Entry 1NWQ (X-ray diffraction, 2.80 A resolution); this record covers chains A and C of the 4 polymer chains in the assembly.

# Chain A (and C)
Name: CCAAT/enhancer binding protein alpha
From: Rattus norvegicus
Notes: fragment: basic region, leucine zipper domain; chain C of this document is another copy of the same molecule, construct and numbering; everything in this record applies to it too
UniProt: P05554 (CEBPA_RAT); residues 281-340 here = UniProt positions 281-340
Chain sequence (62 residues; each row starts with the number of its first residue):
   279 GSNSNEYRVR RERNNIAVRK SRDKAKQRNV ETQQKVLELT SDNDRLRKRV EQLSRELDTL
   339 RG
Unresolved in the structure: 279-280
Sequence notes: cloning artifact (279-280)
Curated features (UniProtKB/Swiss-Prot):
  - DNA-binding region: Tyr285 to Arg300
  - region: Arg286 to Lys313 (Basic motif)
Reported in the primary citation:
  - contacts within the chain: Val296-Arg300
  - self-association interface (contacts with another copy of this molecule); pairs are residue here / residue on that copy: Arg339-Glu334
  - mutagenesis - R289A: abolished binding to C/EBP probe
  - mutagenesis - R289A: abolished binding to CRE
  - mutagenesis - Y285A, N293R: decreased binding to both probes
  - mutagenesis - Y285A/N293R, Y285A/N293R/V296A: decreased binding to C/EBP site
  - mutagenesis - V296A: unchanged binding to C/EBP site
  - mutagenesis - V296A (7-8-fold): increased binding to CRE site
  - mutagenesis - Y285A/N293R/V296A: increased binding to CRE probe
  - mutagenesis - V296A (1.4-fold): increased binding to PAR probe
  - mutagenesis - Y285A/N293R, Y285A/N293R/V296A: decreased binding to PAR site
  - mutagenesis - N293R: unchanged binding to CRE or PAR sites
  - mutagenesis - R289A: abolished binding to the 21-nt DNA strand
  - mutagenesis - Y285A (5-6-fold), Y285A/N293R (5-6-fold), R289A, N293R (5-6-fold): decreased signaling
  - mutagenesis - Y285A, Y285A/N293R, Y285A/N293R/V296A, N293R: decreased binding to the 21-nt DNA strand
  - mutagenesis - V296A: unchanged binding to the 21-nt DNA strand
  - mutagenesis - Y285A/N293R/V296A (7-fold): increased signaling
  - mutagenesis - V296A: increased signaling in response to C/EBP reporter
  - binding site for the 21-nt DNA strand: Tyr285, Arg291, Ala295, Val296, Arg297, Lys298, Ser299

# Interface between chain A and chain C
Pairs across the interface (32):
  Asn307(A) - Asn307(C)
  Thr310(A) - Thr310(C)
  Thr310(A) - Gln311(C)  hydrogen bond
  Lys313(A) - Val314(C)
  Val314(A) - Val314(C)  hydrophobic
  Leu317(A) - Leu317(C)  hydrophobic
  Leu317(A) - Thr318(C)
  Leu317(A) - Asn321(C)  hydrogen bond (backbone-side chain)
  Thr318(A) - Leu317(C)
  Asp320(A) - Asn321(C)
  Asp320(A) - Arg325(C)  salt bridge
  Asn321(A) - Asn321(C)  hydrogen bond
  Asn321(A) - Leu324(C)
  Arg323(A) - Arg325(C)
  Leu324(A) - Asn321(C)
  Leu324(A) - Leu324(C)  hydrophobic
  Leu324(A) - Arg325(C)
  Arg325(A) - Leu324(C)
  Arg327(A) - Val328(C)
  Val328(A) - Val328(C)  hydrophobic
  Leu331(A) - Val328(C)
  Leu331(A) - Leu331(C)
  Leu331(A) - Ser332(C)
  Ser332(A) - Leu331(C)
  Glu334(A) - Leu335(C)
  Glu334(A) - Arg339(C)  salt bridge
  Leu335(A) - Leu331(C)  hydrophobic
  Leu335(A) - Glu334(C)
  Leu335(A) - Leu335(C)  hydrophobic
  Leu338(A) - Leu335(C)  hydrophobic
  Leu338(A) - Leu338(C)
  Arg339(A) - Leu338(C)
Other interface residues (no listed pair), chain C (17 interface residues in all): Asp320

# Summary
19 residues of chain A and 17 residues of chain C are in contact, with 3 hydrogen bonds and 2 salt bridges.
Polar pairs include Asp320(A)-Arg325(C), Glu334(A)-Arg339(C) and Thr310(A)-Gln311(C). The paper reports a
binding site for the 21-nt DNA strand at Tyr285(A), Arg291(A) and Ala295(A) among others; Y285A, Y285A/N293R
and R289A of chain A, among others, reduce signaling; 6 substitutions were tested in all.
Both chains are CCAAT/enhancer binding protein alpha (Rattus norvegicus). Entry 1NWQ (Crystal structure of
C/ebpalpha-DNA complex) was determined by X-ray diffraction.
